6PBO - chain X; structure by X-ray diffraction, 1.65 A resolution.

[Chain X]
Name: Dihydrofolate reductase
Source organism: Staphylococcus aureus
Notes: EC 1.5.1.3
Reference sequence: P0A017 (DYR_STAAU); residues 1-157 here correspond to UniProt positions 2-158 (UniProt number = residue number + 1)
Chain sequence (157 residues; row label = number of the first residue in the row):
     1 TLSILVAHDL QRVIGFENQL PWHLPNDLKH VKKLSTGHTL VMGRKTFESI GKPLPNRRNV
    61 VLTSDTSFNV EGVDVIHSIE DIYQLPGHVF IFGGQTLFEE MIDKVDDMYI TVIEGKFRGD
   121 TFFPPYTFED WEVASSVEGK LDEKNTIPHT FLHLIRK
UniProt features mapped onto this chain:
  - binding site (substrate): Leu-5, Val-6, Asp-27, Ser-49, Arg-57, Phe-92
  - binding site (NADP(+)): Val-6, Ala-7, Ile-14 to Gln-19, Gly-43 to Thr-46, Leu-62 to Asp-65, Phe-92 to Leu-97, Glu-100, Thr-121
Ligand contacts:
  - NADP / Tricyclic NADPH: Leu-5, Val-6, Ala-7, Ile-14, Gly-15, Phe-16, Asn-18, Gln-19, Leu-20, Trp-22, Gly-43, Arg-44, Lys-45, Thr-46, Ser-49, Leu-62, Thr-63, Ser-64, Asp-65, His-77, Ser-78, Ile-79, Phe-92, Gly-93, Gly-94, Gln-95, Thr-96, Leu-97, Glu-100, Thr-121
  - O71 ((4-{6-[(2S)-4-(2,4-diamino-6-ethylpyrimidin-5-yl)but-3-yn-2-yl]-2H-1,3-benzodioxol-4-yl}phenyl)acetic acid): Leu-5, Val-6, Ala-7, Leu-20, Asp-27, Leu-28, His-30, Val-31, Lys-32, Thr-46, Ser-49, Ile-50, Leu-54, Pro-55, Arg-57, Phe-92, Thr-111
From the paper describing this entry:
  - binding site for O71: Leu-5, Asp-27, Leu-28, Val-31, Ile-50, Leu-54, Arg-57, Phe-92

[Summary]
Bound to chain X: compound O71 and NADP / Tricyclic NADPH. From UniProt: 6 substrate-binding residues and 24
NADP+-binding residues. The paper reports a binding site for O71 at Leu-5, Asp-27 and Leu-28 among others.
Chain X is Dihydrofolate reductase (Staphylococcus aureus); the structure, Staphylococcus aureus Dihydrofolate
reductase in complex with NADPH and UCP1232, was determined by X-ray diffraction, deposited together with
6P9Z.
